PDB entry 9CK8 | electron microscopy, 3.04 A resolution | chains a and b of the 8 polymer chains in the assembly

[Chain a (and b)]
Name: Glycoprotein G2
Source organism: Lassa virus Josiah
Notes: chain b of this document is another copy of the same molecule, construct and numbering; everything in this record applies to it too
UniProt: P08669 (GLYC_LASSJ); residues 260-424 here = UniProt positions 260-424
Amino-acid sequence (420 residues; each row starts with the number of its first residue):
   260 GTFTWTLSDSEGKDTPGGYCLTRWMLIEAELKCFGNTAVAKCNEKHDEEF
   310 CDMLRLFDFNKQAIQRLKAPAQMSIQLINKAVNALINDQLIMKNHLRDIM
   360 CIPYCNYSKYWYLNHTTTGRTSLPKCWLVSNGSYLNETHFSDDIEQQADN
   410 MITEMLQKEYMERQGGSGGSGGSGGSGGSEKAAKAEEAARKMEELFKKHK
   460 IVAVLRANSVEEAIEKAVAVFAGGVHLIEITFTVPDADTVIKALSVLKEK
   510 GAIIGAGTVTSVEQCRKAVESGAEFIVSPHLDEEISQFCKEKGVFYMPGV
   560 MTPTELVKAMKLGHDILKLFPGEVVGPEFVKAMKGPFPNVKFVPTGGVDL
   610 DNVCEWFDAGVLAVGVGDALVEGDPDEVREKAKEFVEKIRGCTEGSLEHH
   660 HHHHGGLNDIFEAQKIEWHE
Unresolved in the structure: 269-275, 414-679 (chain b: 268-277, 414-679)
Construct notes: conflict Pro-329 (Glu in P08669), Cys-360 (Gly in P08669); expression tag (425-679)
Disulfide bonds: Cys-279/Cys-292, Cys-301/Cys-310, Cys-364/Cys-385
Covalent attachments: N-acetylglucosamine (NAG) linked to Asn-365, Asn-373, Asn-390, Asn-395
Curated features (UniProtKB/Swiss-Prot):
  - glycosylation (N-linked (GlcNAc...) asparagine): Asn-365, Asn-373, Asn-390, Asn-395
What the authors report for this chain:
  - post-translational modification sites: Asn-365

[Chain a / chain b interface]
Pairs across the interface - 27 pairs, chain a then chain b:
  Gly-260(a) with Gly-260(b)
  Thr-261(a) with Thr-261(b), hydrogen bond
  His-305(a) with Thr-261(b); His-305(b), hydrogen bond
  Asn-346(a) with Gly-260(b); Thr-261(b), hydrogen bond (side chain-backbone); Thr-263(b)
  Asp-347(a) with Gly-260(b)
  Gln-348(a) with Gly-260(b); Thr-261(b); Thr-263(b), hydrogen bond (backbone-side chain); Asn-342(b); Ala-343(b), hydrogen bond (side chain-backbone)
  Leu-349(a) with Thr-263(b)
  Met-351(a) with Lys-339(b)
  Lys-352(a) with Thr-263(b); Trp-264(b)
  His-354(a) with Lys-339(b), hydrogen bond
  Leu-355(a) with Trp-264(b), hydrophobic; Phe-318(b), hydrophobic; Leu-336(b), hydrophobic; Ala-340(b), hydrophobic
  Ile-358(a) with Leu-336(b), hydrophobic
  Met-359(a) with Phe-318(b), hydrophobic; Arg-325(b)
  Ile-361(a) with Gln-321(b); Arg-325(b)
Other interface residues (no listed pair), chain a (15 interface residues in all): Arg-356
Other interface residues (no listed pair), chain b (16 interface residues in all): Phe-262, Thr-265, Leu-326

[In short]
15 residues of chain a and 16 residues of chain b are in contact; the contacts include 6 hydrogen bonds. Polar
contacts include Thr-261(a)/Thr-261(b), His-305(a)/His-305(b) and Asn-346(a)/Thr-261(b). Covalently linked
N-acetylglucosamine: at Asn-365(a), Asn-373(a), Asn-390(a) and Asn-395(a). The paper reports a modification
site at Asn-365(a).
Chain a and chain b are both Glycoprotein G2 (Lassa virus Josiah); the structure, Lineage IV Lassa virus
glycoprotein (Josiah) in complex with polyclonal antibody (GPC-A epitope) from rabbit 189, was determined by
electron microscopy together with 8TYC, 8TYE, 8VCV, 8VE8, 9CJ7, 9CJ8 and 9CK7 from the same study.
